Entry 9V5H (electron microscopy, 4.00 A resolution); this record covers chains E and I of the 12 polymer chains in the assembly.

# Chain E
Protein: Bifunctional polymyxin resistance protein ArnA
Organism: Escherichia coli
Notes: EC 2.1.2.13, 1.1.1.305
Reference sequence: P77398 (ARNA_ECOLI); numbering as in UniProt (aligned over 1-300)
Sequence (300 residues; row label = number of the first residue in the row):
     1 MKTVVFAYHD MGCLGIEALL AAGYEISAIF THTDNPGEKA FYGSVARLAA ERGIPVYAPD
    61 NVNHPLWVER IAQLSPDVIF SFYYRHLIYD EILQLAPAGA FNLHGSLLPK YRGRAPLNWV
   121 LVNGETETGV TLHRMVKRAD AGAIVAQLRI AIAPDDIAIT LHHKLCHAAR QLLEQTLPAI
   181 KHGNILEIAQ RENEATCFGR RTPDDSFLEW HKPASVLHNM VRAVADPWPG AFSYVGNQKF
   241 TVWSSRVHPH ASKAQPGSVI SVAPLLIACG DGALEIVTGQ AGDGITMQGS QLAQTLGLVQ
Unresolved in the structure: 35-40, 250-252
Curated features (UniProtKB/Swiss-Prot):
  - active site: His104 (Proton donor)
  - binding site ((6R)-10-formyltetrahydrofolate): His86 to Ile88, Arg114, Val136 to Asp140
  - site: Asn102 (Transition state stabilizer), Asp140 (Raises pKa of active site His)
  - mutagenesis: Asn102 (N102A: No formyltransferase activity), His104 (H104A: 25-fold lower formyltransferase activity; H104K: Less than 1% residual formyltransferase activity), Asp140 (D140A/N: Less than 1% residual formyltransferase activity)

# Chain I
Protein: Bifunctional polymyxin resistance protein ArnA
Organism: Escherichia coli
Notes: EC 2.1.2.13, 1.1.1.305
Reference sequence: P77398 (ARNA_ECOLI); residues 317-657 here = UniProt positions 317-657
Sequence (342 residues; numbered 316 to 657; the number before each row is that of its first residue):
   316 MRVLILGVNG FIGNHLTERL LREDHYEVYG LDIGSDAISR FLNHPHFHFV EGDISIHSEW
   376 IEYHVKKCDV VLPLVAIATP IEYTRNPLRV FELDFEENLR IIRYCVKYRK RIIFPSTSEV
   436 YGMCSDKYFD EDHSNLIVGP VNKPRWIYSV SKQLLDRVIW AYGEKEGLQF TLFRPFNWMG
   496 PRLDNLNAAR IGSSRAITQL ILNLVEGSPI KLIDGGKQKR CFTDIRDGIE ALYRIIENAG
   556 NRCDGEIINI GNPENEASIE ELGEMLLASF EKHPLRHHFP PFAGFRVVES SSYYGKGYQD
   616 VEHRKPSIRN AHRCLDWEPK IDMQETIDET LDFFLRTVDL TD
Unresolved in the structure: 604-615
Sequence notes: initiating methionine (316)
Curated features (UniProtKB/Swiss-Prot):
  - active site: Glu434 (Proton acceptor), Arg619 (Proton donor)
  - binding site (NAD(+)): Asp347, Asp368, Ile369
  - binding site (UDP-alpha-D-glucuronate): Ala393, Tyr398, Thr432, Ser433, Arg460, Asn492, Lys526 to Arg535, Tyr613
  - mutagenesis: Ser433 (S433A: 40-fold lower specific activity; S433T: No activity), Glu434 (E434A: 100-fold lower specific activity; E434Q: No activity), Arg619 (R619E/Y: No activity; R619M: 400-fold lower activity)

# How chain E and chain I interact
Contacting residue pairs - 6 pairs, chain E then chain I:
  Asn63(E) - Arg624(I)
  His64(E) - His448(I)  hydrogen bond
  Tyr89(E) - Tyr443(I)
  Arg114(E) - Arg557(I)
  Arg114(E) - His627(I)
  Arg114(E) - Arg628(I)
Also at the interface, not in a pair above, chain E (6 interface residues in all): Asn61, Arg200
Also at the interface, not in a pair above, chain I (8 interface residues in all): Asp445, Ala554

# In short
6 residues of chain E face 8 of chain I across their interface, with 1 hydrogen bond. Its one hydrogen-bonded
contact is His64(E)-His448(I).
Here chain E is Bifunctional polymyxin resistance protein ArnA and chain I is Bifunctional polymyxin
resistance protein ArnA, both from Escherichia coli. Entry 9V5H (cryo-EM structure of hexameric ArnA) was
determined by electron microscopy, deposited together with 9V5R.
